1Y5K - chains C and D of the 4 polymer chains in the assembly; structure by X-ray diffraction, 2.20 A resolution.

[Chain C]
Protein: Hemoglobin alpha chain
From: Homo sapiens
UniProt: P69905 (HBA_HUMAN); numbering as in UniProt (aligned over 1-141)
Sequence (141 residues; each row starts with the number of its first residue):
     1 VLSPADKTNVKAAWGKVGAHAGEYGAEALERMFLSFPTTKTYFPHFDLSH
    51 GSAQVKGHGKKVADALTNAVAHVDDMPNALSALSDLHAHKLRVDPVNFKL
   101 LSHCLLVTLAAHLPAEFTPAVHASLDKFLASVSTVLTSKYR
Ion coordination: heme Fe near H87 (its only coordinating residue here)
Residues lining bound ligands: heme (HEM): M32, T39, Y42, F43, H45, F46, H58, K61, V62, A65, L66, L83, L86, H87, L91, V93, N97, F98, L101, V132, L136

[Chain D]
Protein: Hemoglobin beta chain
From: Homo sapiens
UniProt: P68871 (HBB_HUMAN); residues 1-146 here = UniProt positions 1-146
Sequence (146 residues; each row starts with the number of its first residue):
     1 MHLTPEEKSAVTALWGKVNVDEVGGEALGRLLVVYPWTQRFFESFGDLST
    51 PDAVMGNPKVKAHGKKVLGAFSDGLAHLDNLKGTFATLSELHCDKLHVAP
   101 ENFRLLGNVLVCVLAHHFGKEFTPPVQAAYQKVVAGVANALAHKYH
Differences from the reference sequence: engineered mutation M1 (Val in P68871), A99 (Asp in P68871)
Ion coordination: heme Fe near H92 (its only coordinating residue here)
Residues lining bound ligands: heme (HEM): L31, T38, F41, F42, F45, H63, K66, V67, A70, F71, L88, L91, H92, L96, V98, N102, F103, L106, L141

[Chain C / chain D interface]
Residue-residue contacts - 35 pairs, chain C then chain D:
  E30(C) with P124(D)
  R31(C) with F122(D), hydrogen bond (side chain-backbone); T123(D); P124(D); Q127(D), hydrogen bond
  L34(C) with P124(D), hydrophobic; A128(D)
  S35(C) with Q127(D), hydrogen bond; A128(D); Q131(D)
  F36(C) with Q131(D)
  H103(C) with N108(D); Q131(D), hydrogen bond
  V107(C) with C112(D), hydrophobic; A115(D), hydrophobic; Q127(D)
  A110(C) with C112(D); A115(D); H116(D)
  A111(C) with A115(D); G119(D)
  P114(C) with H116(D), hydrogen bond (backbone-side chain)
  F117(C) with R30(D), hydrogen bond (backbone-side chain); H116(D), hydrogen bond (backbone-side chain)
  T118(C) with R30(D)
  P119(C) with R30(D); V33(D); M55(D), hydrophobic
  H122(C) with R30(D), hydrogen bond; V34(D); C112(D)
  A123(C) with V33(D), hydrophobic; V34(D)
  D126(C) with V34(D); Y35(D)
Other interface residues (no listed pair), chain C (19 interface residues in all): C104, L106, A120
Other interface residues (no listed pair), chain D (19 interface residues in all): P51, V111, P125

[Summary]
The chain C/chain D interface involves 19 residues from each chain, with 8 hydrogen bonds. Among the polar
pairs are R31(C)-F122(D), R31(C)-Q127(D) and S35(C)-Q127(D). Bound to chain C: heme. Bound to chain D: heme.
Here chain C is Hemoglobin alpha chain and chain D is Hemoglobin beta chain, both from Homo sapiens. Entry
1Y5K (T-To-T(High) quaternary transitions in human hemoglobin: betaD99A deoxy low-salt (10 test sets)) was
determined by X-ray diffraction, deposited together with 1XXT, 1XY0, 1XZ5, 1XZ7, 1XZU, 1XZV and 45 further
entries.
